PDB entry 5OD3 | X-ray diffraction, 1.83 A resolution | chains A and C of the 4 polymer chains in the assembly

# Chain A (and C)
Name: Alcohol dehydrogenase
Source organism: Rhodococcus sp. M8
Notes: chain C of this document is another copy of the same molecule, construct and numbering; everything in this record applies to it too
UniProtKB: A0A1Q8I6M1 (A0A1Q8I6M1_9NOCA); residue numbers follow UniProt; this construct covers 1-345
Sequence (352 residues; numbered 1 to 352; the number before each row is that of its first residue):
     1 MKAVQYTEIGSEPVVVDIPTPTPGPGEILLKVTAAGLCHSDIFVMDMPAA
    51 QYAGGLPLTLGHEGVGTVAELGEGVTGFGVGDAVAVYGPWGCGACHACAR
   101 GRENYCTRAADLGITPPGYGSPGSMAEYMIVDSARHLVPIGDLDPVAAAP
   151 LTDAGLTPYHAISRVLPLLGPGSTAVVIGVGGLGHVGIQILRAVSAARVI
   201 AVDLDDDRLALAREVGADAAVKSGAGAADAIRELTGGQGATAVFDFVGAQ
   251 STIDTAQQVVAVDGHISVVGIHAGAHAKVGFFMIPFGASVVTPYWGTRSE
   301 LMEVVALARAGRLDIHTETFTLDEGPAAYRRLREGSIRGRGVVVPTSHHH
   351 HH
Disordered / not traced: 347-352 (chain C: 346-352)
Sequence notes: engineered mutation Gly-54 (Tyr in A0A1Q8I6M1), Tyr-119 (Leu in A0A1Q8I6M1); expression tag (346-352)
Bound ions: Zn2+ site 1: Cys-38, His-62, Asp-153; Zn2+ site 2: Cys-92, Cys-95, Cys-98, Cys-106
Ligand contacts: NAD (nicotinamide-adenine-dinucleotide): Cys-38, His-39, Ser-40, Asp-153, Thr-157, Ile-178, Gly-179, Val-180, Gly-181, Gly-182, Leu-183, Gly-184, Val-202, Asp-203, Leu-204, Asp-205, Arg-208, Ser-223, Phe-246, Val-247, Ser-251, Thr-252, Val-269, Gly-270, Ile-271, Pro-293, Tyr-294, Trp-295, Leu-332, Gly-339, Arg-340
What the authors report for this chain:
  - conformationally variable residues: Tyr-119
  - mutagenesis - Y54G/L119Y: increased catalytic activity on 1-phenylpropane-(1R,2S)-diol

# How chain A and chain C interact
Contacting residue pairs - 21 pairs, chain A then chain C:
  Gly-93(A) / Arg-298(C)  hydrogen bond (backbone-side chain)
  Ala-94(A) / Met-302(C)
  His-96(A) / Ser-299(C)
  His-96(A) / Met-302(C)
  His-96(A) / Glu-303(C)  salt bridge
  Ala-99(A) / Arg-100(C)
  Ala-99(A) / Gly-101(C)  hydrogen bond (backbone-backbone)
  Ala-99(A) / Arg-298(C)
  Ala-99(A) / Met-302(C)  hydrophobic
  Arg-100(A) / Ala-99(C)
  Arg-100(A) / Arg-100(C)
  Arg-100(A) / Ser-299(C)
  Gly-101(A) / Ala-99(C)  hydrogen bond (backbone-backbone)
  Arg-298(A) / Gly-93(C)  hydrogen bond (side chain-backbone)
  Arg-298(A) / Ala-99(C)
  Ser-299(A) / His-96(C)
  Ser-299(A) / Arg-100(C)
  Met-302(A) / Ala-94(C)
  Met-302(A) / His-96(C)
  Met-302(A) / Ala-99(C)  hydrophobic
  Glu-303(A) / His-96(C)  salt bridge
Interface residues without a listed pair, chain A (12 interface residues in all): Cys-95, Cys-98
Interface residues without a listed pair, chain C (11 interface residues in all): Cys-95

# Overview
The interface between chain A and chain C involves 12 residues on one side and 11 on the other; the contacts
include 4 hydrogen bonds and 2 salt bridges. Among the polar pairs are His-96(A)/Glu-303(C),
Gly-93(A)/Arg-298(C) and Ala-99(A)/Gly-101(C). From the paper: Y54G/L119Y of chain A increase catalytic
activity on 1-phenylpropane-(1R,2S)-diol; conformational variability at Tyr-119(A).
Chain A and chain C are both Alcohol dehydrogenase (Rhodococcus sp. M8); the structure, Crystal structure of
R. ruber ADH-A, mutant Y54G, L119Y, was determined by X-ray diffraction (same publication as 6FG0).
